PDB entry 5AAG | X-ray diffraction, 2.85 A resolution | chain A

Chain A:
Name: Aurora kinase A
Organism: Homo sapiens
Notes: EC 2.7.11.1; fragment: kinase domain, residues 122-403
UniProtKB: O14965 (AURKA_HUMAN); residues 122-403 here = UniProt positions 122-403
Amino-acid sequence (285 residues; numbered 119 to 403; the number before each row is that of its first residue):
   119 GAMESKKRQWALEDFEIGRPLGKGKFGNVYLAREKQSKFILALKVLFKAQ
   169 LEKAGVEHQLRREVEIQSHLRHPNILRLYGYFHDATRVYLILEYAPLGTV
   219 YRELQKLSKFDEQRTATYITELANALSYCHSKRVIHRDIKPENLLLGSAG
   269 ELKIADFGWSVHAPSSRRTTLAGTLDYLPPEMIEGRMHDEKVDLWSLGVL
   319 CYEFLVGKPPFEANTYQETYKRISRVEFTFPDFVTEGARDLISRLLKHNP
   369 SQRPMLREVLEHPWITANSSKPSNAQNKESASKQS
Unresolved in the structure: 119-126, 282-290, 389-403
Differences from the reference sequence: expression tag (119-121); engineered mutation Ala-290 (Cys in O14965), Ala-393 (Cys in O14965)
Residues lining bound ligands: 6F2 ([3-[[4-[6-chloranyl-2-(1,3-dimethylpyrazol-4-yl)-3H-imidazo[4,5-b]pyridin-7-yl]pyrazol-1-yl]methyl]phenyl]-(4-methylpiperazin-1-yl)methanone): Arg-137, Leu-139, Gly-140, Lys-141, Val-147, Ala-160, Leu-194, Leu-210, Glu-211, Tyr-212, Ala-213, Pro-214, Gly-216, Thr-217, Tyr-219, Arg-220, Gln-223, Glu-260, Leu-263
Swiss-Prot annotation at these positions:
  - region: His-280 to Leu-289, Gly-291 to Leu-293 (Activation segment)
  - active site: Asp-256 (Proton acceptor)
  - binding site (ATP): Lys-143, Lys-162, Glu-211 to Ala-213, Glu-260, Asn-261, Asp-274
  - modified residue: Thr-287 (Phosphothreonine), Thr-288 (Phosphothreonine), Ser-342 (Phosphoserine)
  - cross-link: Lys-258 (Glycyl lysine isopeptide (Lys-Gly) (interchain with G-Cter in SUMO2))
From the paper describing this entry:
  - binding site for 6F2: Ala-213, Thr-217
  - specificity-determining residues: Thr-217 (from molecular simulation)

Summary:
Chain A binds compound 6F2. Curated annotation (UniProt) lists active-site residue Asp-256 and 8 ATP-binding
residues. The paper reports a binding site for 6F2 at Ala-213 and Thr-217; the specificity determinant
Thr-217.
Chain A is Aurora kinase A (Homo sapiens); the structure, Aurora A kinase bound to an imidazopyridine
inhibitor (14b), was determined by X-ray diffraction, deposited together with 5AAD, 5AAE and 5AAF.
